PDB entry 3CS5 | X-ray diffraction, 2.20 A resolution | chains A and B

# Chain A (and B)
Name: Phycobilisome degradation protein nblA
Organism: Synechococcus sp
Notes: chain B of this document is another copy of the same molecule, construct and numbering; everything in this record applies to it too
UniProtKB: P35087 (NBLA_SYNP7); numbering as in UniProt (aligned over 1-59)
Amino-acid sequence (59 residues; row label = number of the first residue in the row):
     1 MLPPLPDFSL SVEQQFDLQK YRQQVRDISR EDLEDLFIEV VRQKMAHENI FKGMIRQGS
Not modelled in the structure: 1-11
Reported in the primary citation:
  - self-association interface (contacts with another copy of this molecule); pairs are residue here / residue on that copy: Gln14-Asn49, Gln43-Lys44 (hydrogen bond), His47-His47

# Chain A / chain B interface
Residue-residue contacts (34):
  Gln14(A) with Met45(B); Asn49(B), hydrogen bond
  Asp17(A) with Met45(B)
  Leu18(A) with Val41(B), hydrophobic; Arg42(B)
  Tyr21(A) with Val41(B), hydrophobic
  Val25(A) with Glu34(B); Phe37(B), hydrophobic
  Arg26(A) with Glu34(B)
  Arg30(A) with Arg30(B)
  Leu33(A) with Arg30(B); Glu34(B)
  Glu34(A) with Val25(B)
  Leu36(A) with Phe37(B)
  Phe37(A) with Val25(B), hydrophobic; Leu36(B); Phe37(B); Val40(B), hydrophobic
  Ile38(A) with Arg22(B)
  Val40(A) with Val40(B), hydrophobic; Lys44(B)
  Val41(A) with Leu18(B); Tyr21(B), hydrophobic
  Arg42(A) with Leu18(B); Arg22(B)
  Gln43(A) with Lys44(B), hydrogen bond
  Lys44(A) with Lys44(B)
  Met45(A) with Gln14(B); Asp17(B)
  His47(A) with His47(B)
  Asn49(A) with Gln14(B)
  Ile50(A) with Phe51(B), hydrophobic
  Phe51(A) with Ile50(B), hydrophobic
  Met54(A) with Met54(B)
Also at the interface, not in a pair above, chain A (25 interface residues in all): Arg22, Glu48
Also at the interface, not in a pair above, chain B (24 interface residues in all): Arg26, Leu33, Gln43, Ile55

# Overview
25 residues of chain A and 24 residues of chain B are in contact; the contacts include 2 hydrogen bonds. Polar
contacts include Gln14(A)-Asn49(B) and Gln43(A)-Lys44(B). From the paper: a self-association interface
involving Gln14(A), Gln43(A) and Lys44(A) among others.
Chain A and chain B are both Phycobilisome degradation protein nblA (Synechococcus sp); the structure, NblA
protein from Synechococcus elongatus PCC 7942, was determined by X-ray diffraction, deposited together with
2Q8V and 2QDO.
